1TJH - chains H and P of the 3 polymer chains in the assembly; structure by X-ray diffraction, 2.10 A resolution.

Chain H:
Protein: anti-HIV-1 antibody 2F5 Heavy Chain
From: Homo sapiens
Notes: antibody fragment or engineered binder
Sequence (237 residues; each row starts with the number of its first residue; a row labelled like 35A-35B holds insertion residues (35A, then the next letters in order)):
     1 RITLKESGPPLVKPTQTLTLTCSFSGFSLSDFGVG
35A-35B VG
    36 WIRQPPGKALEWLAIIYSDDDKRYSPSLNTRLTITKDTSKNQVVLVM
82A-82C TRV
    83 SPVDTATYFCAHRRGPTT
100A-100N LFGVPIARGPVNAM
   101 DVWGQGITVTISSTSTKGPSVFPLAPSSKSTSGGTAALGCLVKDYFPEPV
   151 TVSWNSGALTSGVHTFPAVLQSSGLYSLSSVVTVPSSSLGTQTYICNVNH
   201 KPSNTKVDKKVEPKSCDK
Modified positions: Cys-216 (s-(2-amino-2-oxoethyl)-l-cysteine; YCM)
Disulfide bonds: Cys-22/Cys-92, Cys-140/Cys-196

Chain P:
Protein: Envelope glycoprotein GP41
Notes: fragment: Transmembrane Glycoprotein (residues 659-669)
UniProtKB: P04580 (ENV_HV1Z6); residues 660-670 here correspond to UniProt positions 659-669 (UniProt number = residue number - 1)
Sequence (13 residues; row label = number of the first residue in the row):
   659 XLLELDKWASLWX
Modified positions: ACE (acetyl group) at position 659; NH2 (amino group) at position 671
UniProt features mapped onto this chain:
  - region: Glu-662 to Trp-670 (MPER)

Interface between chain H and chain P:
Pairs across the interface - 18 pairs, chain H then chain P:
  Gly-33(H) with Trp-666(P)
  Tyr-52(H) with Asp-664(P); Lys-665(P)
  Asp-54(H) with Lys-665(P), salt bridge
  Asp-56(H) with Lys-665(P), salt bridge
  Arg-58(H) with Glu-662(P), salt bridge
  Arg-95(H) with Asp-664(P), salt bridge; Trp-666(P)
  Pro-98(H) with Trp-666(P); Leu-669(P), hydrophobic
  Ile-100F(H) with Trp-670(P)
  Ala-100G(H) with Trp-670(P)
  Arg-100H(H) with Trp-666(P), hydrogen bond (side chain-backbone); Ala-667(P); Leu-669(P); Trp-670(P), hydrogen bond (backbone-backbone); NH2_671(P)
  Val-100K(H) with Trp-666(P)
Interface residues without a listed pair, chain H (13 interface residues in all): Phe-32, Pro-100E

Overview:
Chain H and chain P form an interface of 13 and 8 residues respectively, with 2 hydrogen bonds and 4 salt
bridges. Among the polar pairs are Asp-54(H)/Lys-665(P), Asp-56(H)/Lys-665(P) and Arg-58(H)/Glu-662(P).
Here chain H is anti-HIV-1 antibody 2F5 Heavy Chain (Homo sapiens) and chain P is Envelope glycoprotein GP41.
Entry 1TJH (Crystal Structure of the broadly neutralizing anti-HIV-1 antibody 2F5 in complex with a gp41 11mer
epitope) was determined by X-ray diffraction together with 1TJG and 1TJI from the same study.
